Entry 2PG1 (X-ray diffraction, 2.80 A resolution); this record covers chains A and L of the 6 polymer chains in the assembly.

[Chain A]
Protein: Dynein light chain 1, cytoplasmic
Organism: Drosophila melanogaster
UniProt: Q24117 (DYL1_DROME); residue numbers follow UniProt; this construct covers 1-89
Chain sequence (91 residues; numbered -1 to 89; the number before each row is that of its first residue; numbers below 1 keep their minus sign (Met-1 is residue -1)):
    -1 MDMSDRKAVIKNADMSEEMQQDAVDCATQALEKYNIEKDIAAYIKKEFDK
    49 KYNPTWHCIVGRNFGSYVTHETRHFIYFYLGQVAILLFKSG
Unresolved in the structure: -1 to 4
Construct notes: cloning artifact (-1 to 0)

[Chain L]
Protein: Cytoplasmic dynein 1 intermediate chain 2
Organism: Rattus norvegicus
Notes: fragment: LC binding site, sequence database residues 132-164
UniProt: Q62871 (DC1I2_RAT); residues 106-138 here correspond to UniProt positions 132-164 (UniProt number = residue number + 26)
Chain sequence (33 residues; row label = number of the first residue in the row):
   106 GRGPIKLGMAKITQVDFPPREIVTYTKETQTPV
Unresolved in the structure: 106-109

[How chain A and chain L interact]
Contacting residue pairs (6; chain A residue first):
  Ile34(A) - Gln135(L)
  Glu35(A) - Gln135(L)  hydrogen bond
  Glu35(A) - Thr136(L)
  Lys36(A) - Glu133(L)  salt bridge
  Lys36(A) - Thr134(L)
  Lys36(A) - Gln135(L)  hydrogen bond (backbone-side chain)
Other interface residues (no listed pair), chain A (5 interface residues in all): Asp37, Lys43
Other interface residues (no listed pair), chain L (5 interface residues in all): Thr131

[Overview]
Chain A and chain L each contribute 5 residues to their interface, with 2 hydrogen bonds and 1 salt bridge.
Polar pairs include Lys36(A)-Glu133(L), Glu35(A)-Gln135(L) and Lys36(A)-Gln135(L).
Here chain A is Dynein light chain 1, cytoplasmic (Drosophila melanogaster) and chain L is Cytoplasmic dynein
1 intermediate chain 2 (Rattus norvegicus). Entry 2PG1 (Structural analysis of a cytoplasmic dynein Light
Chain-Intermediate Chain complex) was determined by X-ray diffraction.
